Entry 8T2C (X-ray diffraction, 1.80 A resolution); this record covers chains B and C of the 4 polymer chains in the assembly.

Chain B:
Protein: Cysteine synthase
From: Staphylococcus aureus subsp. aureus NCTC 8325
Notes: EC 2.5.1.47
UniProtKB: Q2G0Q8 (Q2G0Q8_STAA8); residues 2-307 here = UniProt positions 2-307
Chain sequence (306 residues; numbered 2 to 307; the number before each row is that of its first residue):
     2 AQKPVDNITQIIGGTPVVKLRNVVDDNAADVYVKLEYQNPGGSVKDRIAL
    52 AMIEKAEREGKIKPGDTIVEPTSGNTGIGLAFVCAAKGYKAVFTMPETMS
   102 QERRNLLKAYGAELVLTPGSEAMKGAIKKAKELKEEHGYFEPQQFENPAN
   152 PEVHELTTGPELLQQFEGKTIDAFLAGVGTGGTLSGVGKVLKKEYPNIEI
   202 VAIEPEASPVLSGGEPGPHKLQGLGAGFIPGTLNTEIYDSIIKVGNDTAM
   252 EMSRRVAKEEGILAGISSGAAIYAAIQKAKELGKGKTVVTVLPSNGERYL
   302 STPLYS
Disordered / not traced: 2
Modified / non-standard residues: Lys46 ((2S)-2-amino-6-[[3-hydroxy-2-methyl-5-(phosphonooxymethyl)pyridin-4-yl]methylideneamino]hexanoic acid; LLP)

Chain C:
Protein: Tyr-met-phe-tyr-ile
Chain sequence (5 residues; numbered 6 to 10; the number before each row is that of its first residue):
     6 YMFYI
Disordered / not traced: 6

How chain B and chain C interact:
Pairs across the interface (25):
  Lys46(B) - Ile10(C)
  Thr73(B) - Ile10(C)  hydrogen bond (side chain-backbone)
  Ser74(B) - Met7(C)
  Ser74(B) - Phe8(C)
  Ser74(B) - Tyr9(C)
  Gly75(B) - Tyr9(C)
  Gly75(B) - Ile10(C)
  Asn76(B) - Ile10(C)  hydrogen bond (backbone-backbone)
  Thr77(B) - Ile10(C)  hydrogen bond (backbone-backbone)
  Pro97(B) - Met7(C)  hydrophobic
  Thr99(B) - Met7(C)
  Ala123(B) - Met7(C)  hydrophobic
  Met124(B) - Met7(C)  hydrophobic
  Met124(B) - Phe8(C)
  Gln145(B) - Ile10(C)  hydrogen bond (side chain-backbone)
  Phe146(B) - Phe8(C)  hydrophobic
  Phe146(B) - Ile10(C)  hydrophobic
  Gly180(B) - Ile10(C)
  Thr181(B) - Ile10(C)
  Gln223(B) - Tyr9(C)
  Gly224(B) - Tyr9(C)  hydrogen bond (backbone-backbone)
  Gly224(B) - Ile10(C)
  Gly226(B) - Phe8(C)
  Ala227(B) - Phe8(C)
  Ala227(B) - Ile10(C)  hydrophobic
Also at the interface, not in a pair above, chain B (21 interface residues in all): Ile128, Leu225, Phe229

Summary:
21 residues of chain B face 4 of chain C across their interface; the contacts include 5 hydrogen bonds. Polar
pairs include Thr73(B)-Ile10(C), Asn76(B)-Ile10(C) and Thr77(B)-Ile10(C).
Chain B is Cysteine synthase (Staphylococcus aureus subsp. aureus NCTC 8325) and chain C is
Tyr-met-phe-tyr-ile; the structure, Crystal structure of O-acetyl-L-serine sulfhydrylase A (CysK) from
Staphylococcus aureus NCTC 8325 complexed with a CymR ..., was determined by X-ray diffraction together with
8SRT, 8SRU, 8SRV and 8SRW from the same study.
